PDB entry 2PLE | solution NMR | chains A and B

== Chain A ==
Molecule: Phospholipase C gamma-1, C-terminal SH2 domain
Organism: Bos taurus
Notes: EC 3.1.4.11
UniProtKB: P08487 (PLCG1_BOVIN); residues 6-102 here correspond to UniProt positions 663-759 (UniProt number = residue number + 657)
Sequence (105 residues; row label = number of the first residue in the row):
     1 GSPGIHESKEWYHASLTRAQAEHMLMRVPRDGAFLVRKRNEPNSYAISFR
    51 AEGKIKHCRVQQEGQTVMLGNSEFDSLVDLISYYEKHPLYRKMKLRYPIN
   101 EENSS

== Chain B ==
Molecule: Phosphopeptide from pdgf
Organism: Bos taurus
UniProtKB: P09619 (PGDR_HUMAN); residues 1-12 here correspond to UniProt positions 1018-1029 (UniProt number = residue number + 1017)
Sequence (12 residues; numbered 1 to 12; the number before each row is that of its first residue):
     1 DNDYIIPLPDPK
Modified / non-standard residues: Tyr4 (o-phosphotyrosine; PTR)
Curated features (UniProtKB/Swiss-Prot):
  - modified residue: Tyr4 (Phosphotyrosine)

== How chain A and chain B interact ==
Residue-residue contacts (33; chain A residue first):
  Arg37(A) - Tyr4(B)
  Arg39(A) - Tyr4(B)
  Ala46(A) - Tyr4(B)
  Phe49(A) - Ile5(B)
  Ile55(A) - Asn2(B)
  Ile55(A) - Asp3(B)
  Lys56(A) - Asp3(B)
  Lys56(A) - Tyr4(B)
  Lys56(A) - Ile5(B)
  His57(A) - Asp3(B)
  His57(A) - Tyr4(B)
  His57(A) - Ile5(B)
  Cys58(A) - Tyr4(B)
  Cys58(A) - Ile5(B)
  Arg59(A) - Tyr4(B)
  Arg59(A) - Ile5(B)
  Leu69(A) - Pro7(B)
  Gly70(A) - Leu8(B)
  Asn71(A) - Leu8(B)
  Tyr84(A) - Pro7(B)
  Tyr84(A) - Pro9(B)
  Pro88(A) - Pro9(B)
  Leu89(A) - Pro7(B)
  Leu89(A) - Leu8(B)
  Leu89(A) - Pro9(B)
  Tyr90(A) - Ile5(B)
  Tyr90(A) - Ile6(B)
  Tyr90(A) - Pro7(B)
  Tyr90(A) - Leu8(B)
  Tyr90(A) - Pro9(B)
  Arg91(A) - Leu8(B)
  Arg91(A) - Asp10(B)
  Arg91(A) - Pro11(B)
Other interface residues (no listed pair), chain A (19 interface residues in all): Arg18, Lys54

== In short ==
19 residues of chain A and 10 residues of chain B are in contact.
Here chain A is Phospholipase C gamma-1, C-terminal SH2 domain and chain B is Phosphopeptide from pdgf, both
from Bos taurus. Entry 2PLE (Nuclear magnetic resonance structure of an SH2 domain of phospholipase C-GAMMA1
complexed with a high affinity ...) was determined by solution NMR, deposited together with 2PLD.
